8JHZ - chains A and B; structure by electron microscopy, 3.20 A resolution.

== Chain A ==
Name: Hemorrhagic toxin
Organism: Paeniclostridium sordellii
UniProtKB: M9ZTT7 (M9ZTT7_PAESO); numbering as in UniProt (aligned over 1-2618)
Chain sequence (2626 residues; each row starts with the number of its first residue):
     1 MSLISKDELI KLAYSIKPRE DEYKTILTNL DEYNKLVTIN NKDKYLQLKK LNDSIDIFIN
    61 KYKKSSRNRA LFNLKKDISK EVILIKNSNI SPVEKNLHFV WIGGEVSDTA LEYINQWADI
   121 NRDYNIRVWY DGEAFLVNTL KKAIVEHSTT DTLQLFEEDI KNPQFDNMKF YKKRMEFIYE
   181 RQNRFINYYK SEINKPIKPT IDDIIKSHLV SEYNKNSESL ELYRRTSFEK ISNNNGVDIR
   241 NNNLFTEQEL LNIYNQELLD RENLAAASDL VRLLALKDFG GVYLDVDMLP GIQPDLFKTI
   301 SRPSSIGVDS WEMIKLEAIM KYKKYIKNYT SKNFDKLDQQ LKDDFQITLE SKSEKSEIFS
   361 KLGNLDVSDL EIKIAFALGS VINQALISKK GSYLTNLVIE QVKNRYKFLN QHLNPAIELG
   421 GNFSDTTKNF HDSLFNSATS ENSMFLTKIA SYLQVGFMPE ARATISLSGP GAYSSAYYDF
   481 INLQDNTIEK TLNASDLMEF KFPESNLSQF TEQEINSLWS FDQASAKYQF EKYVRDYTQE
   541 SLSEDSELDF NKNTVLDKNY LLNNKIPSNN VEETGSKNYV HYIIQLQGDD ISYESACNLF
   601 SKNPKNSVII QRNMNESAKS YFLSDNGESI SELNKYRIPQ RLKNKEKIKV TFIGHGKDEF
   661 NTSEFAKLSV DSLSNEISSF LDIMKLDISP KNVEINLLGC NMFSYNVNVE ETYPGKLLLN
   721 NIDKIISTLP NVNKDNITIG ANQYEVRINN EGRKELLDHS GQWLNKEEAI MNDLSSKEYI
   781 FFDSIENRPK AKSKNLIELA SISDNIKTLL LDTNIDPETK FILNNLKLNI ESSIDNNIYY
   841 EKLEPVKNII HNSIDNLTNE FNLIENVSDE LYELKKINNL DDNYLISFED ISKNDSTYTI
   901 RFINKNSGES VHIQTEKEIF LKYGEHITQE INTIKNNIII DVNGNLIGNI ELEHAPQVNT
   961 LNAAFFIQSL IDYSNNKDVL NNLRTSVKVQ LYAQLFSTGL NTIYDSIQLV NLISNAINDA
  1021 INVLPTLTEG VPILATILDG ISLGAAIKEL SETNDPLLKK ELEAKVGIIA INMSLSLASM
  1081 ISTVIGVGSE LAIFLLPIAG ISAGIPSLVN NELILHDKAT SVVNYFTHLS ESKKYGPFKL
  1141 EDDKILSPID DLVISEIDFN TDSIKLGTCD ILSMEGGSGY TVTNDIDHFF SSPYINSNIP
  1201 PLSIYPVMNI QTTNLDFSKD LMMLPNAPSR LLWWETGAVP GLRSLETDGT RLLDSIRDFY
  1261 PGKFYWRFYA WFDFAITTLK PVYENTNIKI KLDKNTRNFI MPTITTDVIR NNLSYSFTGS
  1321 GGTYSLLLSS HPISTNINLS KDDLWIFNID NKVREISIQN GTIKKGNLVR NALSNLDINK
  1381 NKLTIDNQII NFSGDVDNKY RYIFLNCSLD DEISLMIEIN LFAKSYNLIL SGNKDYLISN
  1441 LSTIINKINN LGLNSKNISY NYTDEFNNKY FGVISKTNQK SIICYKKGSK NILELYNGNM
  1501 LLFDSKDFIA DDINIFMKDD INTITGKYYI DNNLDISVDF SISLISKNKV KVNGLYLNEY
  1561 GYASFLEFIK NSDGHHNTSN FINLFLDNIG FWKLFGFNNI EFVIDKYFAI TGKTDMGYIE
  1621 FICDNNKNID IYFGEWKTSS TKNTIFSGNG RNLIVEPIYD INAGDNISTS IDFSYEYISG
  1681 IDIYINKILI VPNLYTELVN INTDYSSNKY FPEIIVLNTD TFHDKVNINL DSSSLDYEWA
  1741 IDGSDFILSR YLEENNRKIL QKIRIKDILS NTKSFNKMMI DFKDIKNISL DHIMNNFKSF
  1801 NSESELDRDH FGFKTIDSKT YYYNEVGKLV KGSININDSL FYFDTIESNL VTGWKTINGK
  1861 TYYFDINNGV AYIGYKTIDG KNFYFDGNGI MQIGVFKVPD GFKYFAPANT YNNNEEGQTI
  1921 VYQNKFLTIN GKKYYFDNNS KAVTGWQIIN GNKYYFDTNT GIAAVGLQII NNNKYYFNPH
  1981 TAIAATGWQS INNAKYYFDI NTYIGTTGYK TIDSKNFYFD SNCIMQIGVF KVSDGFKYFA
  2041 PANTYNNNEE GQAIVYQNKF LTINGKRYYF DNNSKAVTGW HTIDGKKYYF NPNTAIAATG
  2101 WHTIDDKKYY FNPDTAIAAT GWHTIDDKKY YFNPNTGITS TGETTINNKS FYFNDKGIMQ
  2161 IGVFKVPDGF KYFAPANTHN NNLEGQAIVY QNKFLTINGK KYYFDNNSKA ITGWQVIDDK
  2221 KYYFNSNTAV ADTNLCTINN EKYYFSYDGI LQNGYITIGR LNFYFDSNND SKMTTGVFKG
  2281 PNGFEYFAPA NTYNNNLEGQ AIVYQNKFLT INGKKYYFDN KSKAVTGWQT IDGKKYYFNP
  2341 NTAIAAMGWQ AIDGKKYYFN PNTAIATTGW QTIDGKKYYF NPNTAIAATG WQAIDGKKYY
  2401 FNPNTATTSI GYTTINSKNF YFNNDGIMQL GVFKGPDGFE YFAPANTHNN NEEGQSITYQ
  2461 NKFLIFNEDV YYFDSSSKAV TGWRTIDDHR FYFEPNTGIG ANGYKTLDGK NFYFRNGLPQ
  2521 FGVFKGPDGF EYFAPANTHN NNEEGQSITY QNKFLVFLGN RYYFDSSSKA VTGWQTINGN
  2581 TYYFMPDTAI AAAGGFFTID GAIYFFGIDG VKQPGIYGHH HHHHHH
Disordered / not traced: 1, 2617-2626
Construct notes: conflict S1833 (Leu in M9ZTT7); expression tag (2619-2626)
Modified / non-standard residues: S517 (phosphoserine; SEP)
Ion coordination: Zn2+: H655, C700, H759
From the paper describing this entry:
  - mutagenesis - Q2520A/F2521A, Q2520F/F2521R, F2557N/L2558N: decreased binding to Transmembrane protease serine 2 (chain B)
  - mutagenesis - F2521I: abolished binding to Transmembrane protease serine 2 (chain B)

== Chain B ==
Name: Transmembrane protease serine 2
Organism: Homo sapiens
Notes: EC 3.4.21.122
UniProtKB: O15393 (TMPS2_HUMAN); numbering as in UniProt (aligned over 106-492)
Chain sequence (424 residues; numbered 69 to 492; the number before each row is that of its first residue):
    69 MGILPSPGMP ALLSLVSLLS VLLMGCVAET GHHHHHHWKF MGSKCSNSGI ECDSSGTCIN
   129 PSNWCDGVSH CPGGEDENRC VRLYGPNFIL QVYSSQRKSW HPVCQDDWNE NYGRAACRDM
   189 GYKNNFYSSQ GIVDDSGSTS FMKLNTSAGN VDIYKKLYHS DACSSKAVVS LRCIACGVNL
   249 NSSRQSQIVG GESALPGAWP WQVSLHVQNV HVCGGSIITP EWIVTAAHCV EKPLNNPWHW
   309 TAFAGILRQS FMFYGAGYQV EKVISHPNYD SKTKNNDIAL MKLQKPLTFN DLVKPVCLPN
   369 PGMMLQPEQL CWISGWGATE EKGKTSEVLN AAKVLLIETQ RCNSRYVYDN LITPAMICAG
   429 FLQGNVDSCQ GDSGGPLVTS KNNIWWLIGD TSWGSGCAKA YRPGVYGNVM VFTDWIYRQM
   489 RADG
Disordered / not traced: 69-141, 250-259
Construct notes: initiating methionine (69); expression tag (70-105); conflict Q255 (Arg in O15393)
Swiss-Prot annotation at these positions:
  - active site (Charge relay system): H296, D345, S441
  - binding site (Ca(2+)): N131, D134, V136, D144, E145
  - glycosylation (N-linked (GlcNAc...) asparagine): N213, N249
  - mutagenesis: R316 (R316A: No effect on catalytic activity or HKU1-CoV viral entry), K340 (K340D: No effect on HKU1-CoV viral entry), T341 (T341A/S: No effect on catalytic activity or HKU1-CoV viral entry), R409 (R409A/T: No effect on catalytic activity. Reduces HKU1-CoV viral entry), S412 (S412A/N: No effect on catalytic activity. Reduces HKU1-CoV viral entry), R413 (R413A/K/V: No effect on catalytic activity. Reduces HKU1-CoV viral entry), Y414 (Y414A/S/L/R: No effect on catalytic activity. Almost abolishes S protein-binding and HKU1-CoV viral entry), V415 (V415I: No effect on HKU1-CoV viral entry), Y416 (Y416A: No effect on catalytic activity. Almost abolishes HKU1-CoV viral entry), D417 (D417A/N: No effect on catalytic activity. Almost abolishes HKU1-CoV viral entry), L419 (L419R/A/M: No effect on catalytic activity. Abolishes HKU1-CoV viral entry), L430 (L430R: No effect on catalytic activity. Abolishes HKU1-CoV viral entry), 9 further mutagenesis entries in UniProt
Disulfide bonds: C172-C231, C185-C241, C244-C365, C281-C297, C410-C426
From the paper describing this entry:
  - mutagenesis - V275R, H307A, D417A: decreased binding to Hemorrhagic toxin (chain A)

== Interface between chain A and chain B ==
Contacting residue pairs - 30 pairs, chain A then chain B:
  H2489(A) with Y322(B), hydrogen bond
  L2518(A) with Q276(B)
  P2519(A) with Q276(B)
  Q2520(A) with Q276(B), hydrogen bond (side chain-backbone); V278(B)
  F2521(A) with Q276(B)
  E2544(A) with Q276(B)
  F2557(A) with E299(B)
  L2558(A) with V280(B), hydrophobic; H296(B); C297(B); E299(B), hydrogen bond (backbone-side chain); L302(B), hydrophobic
  G2559(A) with H296(B); E299(B), hydrogen bond (backbone-side chain)
  G2594(A) with Y416(B); W461(B); G462(B); S463(B)
  G2595(A) with S463(B)
  F2596(A) with S463(B), hydrogen bond (backbone-side chain); R470(B)
  F2605(A) with Y416(B); D417(B); L419(B), hydrophobic
  I2608(A) with K340(B); K342(B); L419(B), hydrophobic; W461(B), hydrophobic
  D2609(A) with K340(B)
Interface residues without a listed pair, chain A (25 interface residues in all): D2488, F2491, R2515, Y2532, P2535, V2556, R2561, A2593, F2597, G2607
Interface residues without a listed pair, chain B (25 interface residues in all): V275, N277, C281, P301, W306, H307, Y414, V415
The authors on this interface:
  - hot spots on chain A (mutagenesis) - E2544R: decreased binding to Transmembrane protease serine 2 (chain B)
  - hot spots on chain B (mutagenesis) - Q276A, L302R, L419R: decreased binding to Hemorrhagic toxin (chain A)

== Summary ==
Chain A and chain B each contribute 25 residues to their interface; the contacts include 5 hydrogen bonds.
Polar pairs include H2489(A)-Y322(B), Q2520(A)-Q276(B) and L2558(A)-E299(B). From the paper: V275R, H307A and
D417A of chain B, among others, reduce binding to Hemorrhagic toxin (chain A); Q2520A/F2521A, Q2520F/F2521R
and F2557N/L2558N of chain A, among others, reduce binding to Transmembrane protease serine 2 (chain B); 11
substitutions were tested in all.
Chain A is Hemorrhagic toxin (Paeniclostridium sordellii) and chain B is Transmembrane protease serine 2 (Homo
sapiens); the structure, Cryo-EM structure of the TcsH-TMPRSS2 complex, was determined by electron microscopy
together with 8JI0 from the same study.
